Entry 5A42 (electron microscopy, 16.00 A resolution (very low resolution: no residue pairs are listed; an interface is given only as per-side residue counts)); this record covers chain A.

== Chain A ==
Protein: Uncharacterized lipoprotein yfhm
Organism: Escherichia coli K-12
UniProt: P76578 (YFHM_ECOLI); residues 40-1653 here = UniProt positions 40-1653
Sequence (1614 residues; numbered 40 to 1653; the number before each row is that of its first residue):
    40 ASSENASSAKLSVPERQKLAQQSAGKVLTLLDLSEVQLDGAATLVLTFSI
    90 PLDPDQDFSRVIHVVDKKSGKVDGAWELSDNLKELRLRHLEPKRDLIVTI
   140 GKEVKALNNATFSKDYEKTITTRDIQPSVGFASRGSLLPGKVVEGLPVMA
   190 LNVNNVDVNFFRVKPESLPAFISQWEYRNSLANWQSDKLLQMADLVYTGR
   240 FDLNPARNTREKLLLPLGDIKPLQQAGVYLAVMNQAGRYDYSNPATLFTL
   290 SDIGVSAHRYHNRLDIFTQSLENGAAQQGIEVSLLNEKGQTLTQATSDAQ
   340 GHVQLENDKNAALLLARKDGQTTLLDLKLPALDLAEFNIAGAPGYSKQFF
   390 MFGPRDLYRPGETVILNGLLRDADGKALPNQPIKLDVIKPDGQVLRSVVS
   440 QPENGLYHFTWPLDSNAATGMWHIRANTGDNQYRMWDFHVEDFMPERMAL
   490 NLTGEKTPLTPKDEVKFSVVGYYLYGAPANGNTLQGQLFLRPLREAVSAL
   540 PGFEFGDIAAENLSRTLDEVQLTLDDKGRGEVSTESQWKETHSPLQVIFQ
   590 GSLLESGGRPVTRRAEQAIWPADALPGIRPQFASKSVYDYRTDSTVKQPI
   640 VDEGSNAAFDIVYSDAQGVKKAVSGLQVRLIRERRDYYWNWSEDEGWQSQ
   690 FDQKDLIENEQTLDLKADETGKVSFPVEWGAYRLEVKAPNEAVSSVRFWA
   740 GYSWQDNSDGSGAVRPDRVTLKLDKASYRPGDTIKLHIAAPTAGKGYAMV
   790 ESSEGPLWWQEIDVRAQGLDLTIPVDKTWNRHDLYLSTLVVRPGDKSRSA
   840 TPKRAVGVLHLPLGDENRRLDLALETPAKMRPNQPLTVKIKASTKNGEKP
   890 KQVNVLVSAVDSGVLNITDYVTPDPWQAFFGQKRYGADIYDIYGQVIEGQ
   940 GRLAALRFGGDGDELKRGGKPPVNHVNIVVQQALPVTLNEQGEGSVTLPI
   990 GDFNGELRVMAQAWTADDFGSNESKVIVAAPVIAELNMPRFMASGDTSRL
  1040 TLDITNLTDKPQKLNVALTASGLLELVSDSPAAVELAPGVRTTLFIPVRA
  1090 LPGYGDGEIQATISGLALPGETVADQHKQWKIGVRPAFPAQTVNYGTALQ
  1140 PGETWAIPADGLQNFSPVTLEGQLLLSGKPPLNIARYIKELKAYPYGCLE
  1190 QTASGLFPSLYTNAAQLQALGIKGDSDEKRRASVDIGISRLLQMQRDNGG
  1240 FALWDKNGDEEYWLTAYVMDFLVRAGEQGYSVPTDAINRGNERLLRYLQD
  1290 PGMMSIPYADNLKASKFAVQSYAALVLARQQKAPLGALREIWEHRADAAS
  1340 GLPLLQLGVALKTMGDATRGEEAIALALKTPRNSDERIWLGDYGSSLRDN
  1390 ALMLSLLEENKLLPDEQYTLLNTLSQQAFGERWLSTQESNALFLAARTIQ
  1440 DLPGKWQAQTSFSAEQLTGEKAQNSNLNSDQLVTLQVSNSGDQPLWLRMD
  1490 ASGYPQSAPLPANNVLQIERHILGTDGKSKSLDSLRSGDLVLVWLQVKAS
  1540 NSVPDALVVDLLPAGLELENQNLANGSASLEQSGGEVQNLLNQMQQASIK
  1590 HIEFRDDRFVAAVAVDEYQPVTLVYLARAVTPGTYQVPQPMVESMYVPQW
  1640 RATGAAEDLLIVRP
Not modelled in the structure: 40-56
Curated features (UniProtKB/Swiss-Prot):
  - cross-link: Cys1187 to Gln1190 (Isoglutamyl cysteine thioester (Cys-Gln))

== Summary ==
Chain A is Uncharacterized lipoprotein yfhm (Escherichia coli K-12); the structure, Cryo-EM single particle 3D
reconstruction of the native conformation of E. coli alpha-2-macroglobulin (ECAM), was determined by electron
microscopy (same publication as 4ZIQ, 4ZIU, 4ZJG and 4ZJH).
